PDB entry 9KWI | electron microscopy, 3.19 A resolution | chains A and B

[Chain A]
Name: ABC transporter, ATP-binding protein
Organism: Mycolicibacterium smegmatis MC2 155
UniProtKB: A0R271 (A0R271_MYCS2); residues 1-572 here = UniProt positions 1-572
Chain sequence (574 residues; row label = number of the first residue in the row; numbers below 1 keep their minus sign (Ser-1 is residue -1)):
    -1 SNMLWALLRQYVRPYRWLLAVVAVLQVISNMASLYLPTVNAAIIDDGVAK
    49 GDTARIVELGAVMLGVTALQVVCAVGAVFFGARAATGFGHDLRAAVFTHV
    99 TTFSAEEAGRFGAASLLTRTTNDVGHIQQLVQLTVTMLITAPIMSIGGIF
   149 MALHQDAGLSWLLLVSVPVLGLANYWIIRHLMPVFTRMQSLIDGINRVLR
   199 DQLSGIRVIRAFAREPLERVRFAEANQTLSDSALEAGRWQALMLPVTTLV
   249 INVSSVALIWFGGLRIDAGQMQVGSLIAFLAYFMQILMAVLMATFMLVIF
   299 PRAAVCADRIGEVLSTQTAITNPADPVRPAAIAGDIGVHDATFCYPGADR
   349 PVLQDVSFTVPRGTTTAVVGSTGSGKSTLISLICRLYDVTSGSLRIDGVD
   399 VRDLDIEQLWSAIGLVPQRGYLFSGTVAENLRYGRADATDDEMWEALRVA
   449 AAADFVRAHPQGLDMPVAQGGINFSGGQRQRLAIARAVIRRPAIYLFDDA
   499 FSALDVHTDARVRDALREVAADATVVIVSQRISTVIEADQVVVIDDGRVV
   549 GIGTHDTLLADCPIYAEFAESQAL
Differences from the reference sequence: expression tag (-1 to 0)
Bound ions: Mg2+: Ser375, Gln416 (together with ATP)
Small-molecule neighbours:
  - ATP (adenosine-5'-triphosphate), molecule 1: Tyr343, Val350, Ser369, Thr370, Gly371, Ser372, Gly373, Lys374, Ser375, Thr376, Gln416
  - ATP, molecule 2: Ile470, Asn471, Phe472, Ser473, Gly474, Gly475, Gln476, Ala501
What the authors report for this chain:
  - binding site for ATP: Tyr343

[Chain B]
Name: ABC transporter
Organism: Mycolicibacterium smegmatis MC2 155
UniProtKB: A0R272 (A0R272_MYCS2); residues 14-625 here = UniProt positions 14-625
Chain sequence (616 residues; numbered 14 to 629; the number before each row is that of its first residue):
    14 TRDFKGSAIRLARRLLPQRALTLAVILLGVGGIAIGVIGPRILGHATDLL
    64 FNGVIGRELPAGLTKEQAVEAARARGDGTFADLLSGMDIVPGQGVDFGAV
   114 GRTLALALGLYLVAALLVWVQARLLNVTVQRTMVALRAEVQEKIHRLPLS
   164 YFDSRQRGEVLSRVTNDVDNIQNSVSMTISQLLTSVLTVFAVLVMMLTIS
   214 PLLTLFTVVTVPASLWVTRWITRRSQPLFVAQWRNTGRLAAHLEETYSGF
   264 TIVKTFGHREAAAGKFAELNSETQQSSFGAQFFSGLVSPATMFIGNLSYV
   314 AVAVVGGLQVATGQITLGSIQAFIQYVRQFNQPLTQVAGMYNTLQSGIAS
   364 AERVFDLLDTEEESADSPRRADVRTGRVEFEHVSFSYVPGTPVIEDLSLV
   414 AEPGSTVAIVGPTGAGKTTLVNLLMRFYDVDSGRITIDGVDIASVSRESL
   464 RASIGMVLQDTWLFAGTIYDNIAYGRPDADEDEVIEAATAAYVDRFVHTL
   514 PNGYDTRVDDDGGAISAGEKQLITIARAVLARPKLLVLDQATSSVDTRTE
   564 LLIAHAMAELRRDRTSFIIAHRLSTIRDADLILVMDSGRIIERGTHEELL
   614 ARHGRYWEMTRVHLGG
Differences from the reference sequence: engineered mutation Gln553 (Glu in A0R272); expression tag (626-629)
Bound ions: Mg2+: Thr431, Gln472 (together with ATP)
Small-molecule neighbours:
  - ATP (adenosine-5'-triphosphate), molecule 1: Asp166, Tyr400, Val406, Pro425, Thr426, Gly427, Ala428, Gly429, Lys430, Thr431, Thr432, Gln472, Gln553, His584
  - ATP, molecule 2: Leu513, Gly526, Ala527, Ile528, Ser529, Ala530, Gly531, Glu532, Ser557

[How chain A and chain B interact]
Contacting residue pairs (252; chain A residue first):
  Ser31(A) with Met305(B)
  Leu34(A) with Asn309(B)
  Asn38(A) with Tyr312(B), hydrogen bond; Ala316(B); Ile337(B)
  Ile42(A) with Leu330(B), hydrophobic
  Val46(A) with Leu96(B); Gly320(B); Val323(B), hydrophobic; Ala324(B)
  Ala47(A) with Phe93(B)
  Gly49(A) with Thr92(B)
  Thr51(A) with Leu321(B)
  Ile54(A) with Val317(B)
  Gly58(A) with Val313(B); Val317(B)
  Met61(A) with Val313(B), hydrophobic
  Leu62(A) with Leu310(B), hydrophobic
  Thr65(A) with Asn309(B); Val313(B)
  Gln68(A) with Met305(B); Asn309(B)
  Val69(A) with Pro302(B); Phe306(B), hydrophobic
  Ala72(A) with Pro302(B), hydrophobic
  Val73(A) with Leu299(B), hydrophobic
  Val76(A) with Gly298(B)
  Phe77(A) with Phe291(B), hydrophobic; Phe295(B), hydrophobic
  Ala80(A) with Phe291(B), hydrophobic
  Arg81(A) with Phe291(B)
  Thr84(A) with Gln287(B); Ser290(B); Phe291(B)
  Gly85(A) with Gln287(B)
  His88(A) with Asn283(B), hydrogen bond (backbone-side chain); Ser284(B); Gln287(B)
  Arg91(A) with Leu252(B); Phe279(B); Asn283(B), hydrogen bond; Thr286(B)
  Ala92(A) with Phe279(B), hydrophobic; Asn283(B)
  Phe95(A) with Leu256(B), hydrophobic; Tyr260(B); Ala276(B), hydrophobic; Phe279(B), hydrophobic
  Val98(A) with Tyr260(B), hydrophobic; Phe263(B)
  Thr99(A) with Phe263(B); Arg272(B), hydrogen bond (backbone-side chain)
  Phe101(A) with Phe263(B)
  Ala111(A) with Glu257(B); Tyr260(B); Ser261(B)
  Leu114(A) with Tyr260(B)
  Leu115(A) with Ala253(B); Leu256(B), hydrophobic; Glu257(B); Tyr260(B)
  Thr118(A) with Leu256(B); Tyr260(B), hydrogen bond
  Thr119(A) with Leu256(B)
  Asn120(A) with Asn179(B), hydrogen bond
  Gln130(A) with Gln294(B), hydrogen bond
  Ile190(A) with Arg150(B); Asp182(B)
  Asn194(A) with Thr178(B); Asp182(B)
  Leu197(A) with Ile157(B), hydrophobic; Val177(B), hydrophobic; Thr178(B)
  Arg198(A) with Leu174(B)
  Asp199(A) with Trp475(B)
  Gln200(A) with Gln154(B), hydrogen bond; His158(B)
  Leu201(A) with Ile157(B), hydrophobic; Phe165(B), hydrophobic; Val173(B), hydrophobic
  Ser202(A) with Arg170(B); Trp475(B)
  Gly203(A) with Trp475(B)
  Ile204(A) with Leu162(B), hydrophobic
  Arg205(A) with Leu162(B); Asp166(B), salt bridge; Phe440(B); Tyr441(B), hydrogen bond
  Val206(A) with Trp475(B), hydrophobic; Arg540(B)
  Ile207(A) with Tyr487(B)
  Arg208(A) with Ile157(B); Leu160(B), hydrogen bond (side chain-backbone); Phe165(B); Glu376(B), salt bridge; Arg464(B), hydrogen bond (backbone-side chain)
  Ala209(A) with Met438(B), hydrophobic; Phe440(B), hydrophobic; Arg464(B); Ile467(B); Leu471(B), hydrophobic
  Phe210(A) with Arg540(B); Ala541(B), hydrophobic
  Ala211(A) with Glu461(B); Ala465(B), hydrophobic
  Arg212(A) with Tyr487(B), hydrogen bond (side chain-backbone); Gly488(B), hydrogen bond (side chain-backbone)
  Glu213(A) with His158(B)
  Pro214(A) with Glu461(B)
  Leu215(A) with Pro490(B), hydrophobic
  Glu216(A) with Gln154(B), hydrogen bond (backbone-side chain); His158(B)
  Arg217(A) with Gln154(B); Glu155(B), salt bridge
  Phe220(A) with Arg150(B); Ala151(B); Gln154(B)
  Asn224(A) with Val147(B), hydrogen bond (side chain-backbone); Arg150(B); Ala151(B)
  Gln225(A) with Val147(B)
  Ser228(A) with Val147(B)
  Ala231(A) with Gln143(B)
  Leu232(A) with Asn139(B); Val140(B), hydrophobic; Gln143(B)
  Gly235(A) with Asn139(B)
  Arg236(A) with Arg136(B); Asn139(B)
  Gln238(A) with Ser189(B)
  Ala239(A) with Trp132(B); Ala135(B), hydrophobic; Arg136(B)
  Leu240(A) with Trp132(B)
  Pro243(A) with Ala128(B); Val131(B), hydrophobic; Trp132(B), hydrophobic
  Leu247(A) with Tyr124(B); Leu125(B), hydrophobic; Ala128(B), hydrophobic
  Asn250(A) with Tyr124(B)
  Val251(A) with Leu121(B), hydrophobic
  Ser253(A) with Leu56(B)
  Val254(A) with Leu117(B); Ala120(B), hydrophobic
  Ile257(A) with Leu56(B), hydrophobic; Ala59(B), hydrophobic; Thr60(B); Leu63(B); Leu117(B), hydrophobic
  Trp258(A) with Phe110(B); Gly114(B); Leu117(B)
  Gly261(A) with Leu63(B)
  Leu262(A) with Phe110(B), hydrophobic
  Ile264(A) with Val67(B), hydrophobic
  Asp265(A) with Arg70(B), salt bridge; Val108(B); Phe110(B)
  Val271(A) with Thr60(B); Phe64(B), hydrophobic; Leu330(B), hydrophobic
  Leu274(A) with Thr60(B)
  Ile275(A) with Gln334(B); Ile337(B), hydrophobic
  Leu278(A) with Gln334(B); Gln338(B)
  Ala279(A) with Arg341(B)
  Met282(A) with Gln338(B), hydrogen bond; Arg341(B); Gln345(B), hydrogen bond (backbone-side chain)
  Gln283(A) with Arg341(B)
  Met286(A) with Gln345(B); Gln349(B)
  Met294(A) with Met190(B), hydrophobic
  Val296(A) with Asn186(B)
  Arg348(A) with Thr512(B)
  Ser369(A) with Asp559(B); Arg561(B), hydrogen bond
  Thr370(A) with Gly531(B); Glu532(B); Ser557(B); Val558(B); Asp559(B), hydrogen bond (backbone-side chain)
  Gly371(A) with Ser529(B); Glu532(B)
  Leu384(A) with Lys267(B)
  Glu405(A) with Arg272(B), salt bridge
  Trp408(A) with Lys267(B); Thr268(B); Arg272(B)
  Leu413(A) with Phe269(B)
  Pro415(A) with Ile265(B), hydrophobic
  Gln416(A) with Ala530(B); Ser557(B)
  Arg417(A) with Asp523(B); Asp524(B)
  Tyr419(A) with Glu258(B), hydrogen bond; Ser261(B); Gly262(B)
  Phe421(A) with Glu258(B); Gly262(B); Ile265(B), hydrophobic; Val266(B), hydrophobic
  Ser422(A) with Glu258(B), hydrogen bond (backbone-side chain)
  Arg430(A) with His271(B), hydrogen bond (backbone-side chain)
  Tyr431(A) with Phe269(B); His271(B), hydrogen bond (backbone-side chain)
  Gly432(A) with Phe269(B)
  Ala434(A) with His271(B)
  Ala466(A) with Asp166(B)
  Gln467(A) with Gln169(B); Arg170(B), hydrogen bond (side chain-backbone); Glu257(B)
  Ile470(A) with Asp166(B)
  Ser473(A) with Thr426(B), hydrogen bond (side chain-backbone)
  Gly474(A) with Gln472(B)
  Gly475(A) with Thr426(B)
  Arg477(A) with Asp473(B), salt bridge
  Arg479(A) with Thr426(B)
  Arg484(A) with Ile265(B); Phe269(B)
  Arg488(A) with Thr268(B), hydrogen bond (side chain-backbone); Phe269(B), hydrogen bond (side chain-backbone); Gly270(B)
  Ala501(A) with Thr426(B); Gln472(B); His584(B), hydrogen bond (backbone-side chain)
  Leu502(A) with Thr426(B); His584(B)
  Asp503(A) with Gly424(B); Pro425(B); Thr426(B), hydrogen bond; His584(B)
  Val504(A) with Met622(B); His626(B)
  His505(A) with Glu621(B); Met622(B); Val625(B)
  Thr506(A) with Thr426(B), hydrogen bond
  Gln528(A) with Ser557(B); Val558(B); Asp559(B); Arg585(B)
  Glu565(A) with Arg561(B), salt bridge
  Phe566(A) with Asp559(B); Arg561(B)
  Ser569(A) with Thr560(B), hydrogen bond; Leu564(B)
  Gln570(A) with Thr560(B)
  Leu572(A) with Arg590(B); Thr623(B)
Also at the interface, not in a pair above, chain A (155 interface residues in all): Tyr13, Pro35, Lys48, Ala83, Ser102, Ala103, Ala106, Gln126, Ile193, Leu227, Leu242, Met290, Phe293, Asp347, Gly368, Ile404, Gln476, Ala485, Asp497, Ser500, Arg529, Ile562
Also at the interface, not in a pair above, chain B (161 interface residues in all): Val113, Arg159, Pro161, Arg168, Gly171, Gln185, Ser193, Gln194, Thr259, Thr264, Ala275, Gln342, Thr356, Gly427, Asn435, Met469, Phe477, Arg489, Pro514, Leu535, Gln553, Ser556, Arg618

[Overview]
155 residues of chain A face 161 of chain B across their interface, with 31 hydrogen bonds and 7 salt bridges.
Polar pairs include Arg205(A)-Asp166(B), Arg208(A)-Glu376(B) and Arg217(A)-Glu155(B). ATP is bound between
chain A and chain B. Ser375(A) and Gln416(A) coordinate Mg2+. From the paper: a binding site for ATP at
Tyr343(A).
Chain A is ABC transporter, ATP-binding protein and chain B is ABC transporter, both from Mycolicibacterium
smegmatis MC2 155; the structure, Cryo-EM structure of MsRv1273c/72c(E553Q) mutant from Mycobacterium
smegmatis in the ATP-bound Occ state, was determined by electron microscopy (same publication as 8WCW, 8WCX,
8XSR, 8XSS, 8XST, 9IQE, 9IQF and 9IQG).
